Entry 2NYL (X-ray diffraction, 3.80 A resolution); this record covers chains B and C of the 4 polymer chains in the assembly.

Chain B:
Name: Serine/threonine-protein phosphatase 2A 56 kDa regulatory subunit gamma isoform
Organism: Homo sapiens
UniProtKB: Q13362 (2A5G_HUMAN); residues 28-415 here correspond to UniProt positions 38-425 (UniProt number = residue number + 10)
Amino-acid sequence (388 residues; row label = number of the first residue in the row):
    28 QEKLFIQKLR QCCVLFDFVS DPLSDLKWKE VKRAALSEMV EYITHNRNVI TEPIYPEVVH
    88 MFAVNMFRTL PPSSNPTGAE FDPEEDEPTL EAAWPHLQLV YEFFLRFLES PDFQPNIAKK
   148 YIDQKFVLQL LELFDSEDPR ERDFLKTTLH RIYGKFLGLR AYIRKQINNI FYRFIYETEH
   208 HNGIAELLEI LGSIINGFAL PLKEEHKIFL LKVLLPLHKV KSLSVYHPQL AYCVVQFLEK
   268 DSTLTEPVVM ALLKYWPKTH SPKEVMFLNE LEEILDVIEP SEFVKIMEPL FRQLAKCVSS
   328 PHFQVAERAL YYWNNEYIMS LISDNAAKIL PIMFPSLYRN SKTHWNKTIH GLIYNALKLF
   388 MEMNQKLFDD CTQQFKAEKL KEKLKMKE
Modified positions: Mse66, Mse88, Mse93, Mse277, Mse293, Mse314, Mse346, Mse360, Mse388, Mse390, Mse413 (selenomethionine; parent Met)

Chain C:
Name: Serine/threonine-protein phosphatase 2A catalytic subunit alpha isoform
Organism: Homo sapiens
Notes: EC 3.1.3.16
UniProtKB: P67775 (PP2AA_HUMAN); residue numbers follow UniProt; this construct covers 2-294
Amino-acid sequence (293 residues; each row starts with the number of its first residue):
     2 DEKVFTKELD QWIEQLNECK QLSESQVKSL CEKAKEILTK ESNVQEVRCP VTVCGDVHGQ
    62 FHDLMELFRI GGKSPDTNYL FMGDYVDRGY YSVETVTLLV ALKVRYRERI TILRGNHESR
   122 QITQVYGFYD ECLRKYGNAN VWKYFTDLFD YLPLTALVDG QIFCLHGGLS PSIDTLDHIR
   182 ALDRLQEVPH EGPMCDLLWS DPDDRGGWGI SPRGAGYTFG QDISETFNHA NGLTLVSRAH
   242 QLVMEGYNWC HDRNVVTIFS APNYCYRCGN QAAIMELDDT LKYSFLQFDP APR
Ion coordination: Mn2+ site 1: D57, H59, D85; Mn2+ site 2: D85, N117, H167, H241
Curated features (UniProtKB/Swiss-Prot):
  - active site: H118 (Proton donor)
  - binding site (Mn(2+)): D57, H59, D85, N117, H167, H241
  - binding site (Zn(2+)): D57, H59, D85
  - binding site (Fe(3+)): D85, N117, H167, H241

Interface between chain B and chain C:
Pairs across the interface (22):
  P103(B) with R268(C)
  E107(B) with Y91(C); R294(C), salt bridge
  F108(B) with Y267(C); R268(C)
  D109(B) with R268(C), hydrogen bond (backbone-side chain)
  E112(B) with R268(C), hydrogen bond (backbone-side chain)
  D113(B) with R268(C), salt bridge
  T286(B) with L134(C); R135(C)
  S288(B) with Y130(C); D131(C), hydrogen bond
  P289(B) with D131(C)
  P328(B) with Q125(C), hydrogen bond (backbone-side chain); Y130(C)
  H329(B) with Q125(C); Y130(C)
  F330(B) with Q122(C); Q125(C), hydrogen bond (backbone-side chain); V126(C), hydrophobic
  W372(B) with R121(C); Q125(C)
Interface residues without a listed pair, chain B (19 interface residues in all): A106, P110, E114, K285, H287, Q331
Interface residues without a listed pair, chain C (13 interface residues in all): W143

Overview:
The interface between chain B and chain C involves 19 residues on one side and 13 on the other, with 5
hydrogen bonds and 2 salt bridges. Among the polar pairs are E107(B)-R294(C), D113(B)-R268(C) and
D109(B)-R268(C).
Chain B is Serine/threonine-protein phosphatase 2A 56 kDa regulatory subunit gamma isoform and chain C is
Serine/threonine-protein phosphatase 2A catalytic subunit alpha isoform, both from Homo sapiens; the
structure, Crystal structure of Protein Phosphatase 2A (PP2A) holoenzyme with the catalytic subunit carboxyl
terminus truncated, was determined by X-ray diffraction together with 2NPP and 2NYM from the same study.
